Entry 9DIA (electron microscopy, 2.97 A resolution); this record covers chains A and C of the 3 polymer chains in the assembly.

# Chain A
Molecule: Integrin alpha-5
Organism: Homo sapiens
UniProt: P08648 (ITA5_HUMAN); residues -40 to 955 here correspond to UniProt positions 1-996 (UniProt number = residue number + 41)
Chain sequence (1005 residues; each row starts with the number of its first residue; numbers below 1 keep their minus sign (Met-40 is residue -40)):
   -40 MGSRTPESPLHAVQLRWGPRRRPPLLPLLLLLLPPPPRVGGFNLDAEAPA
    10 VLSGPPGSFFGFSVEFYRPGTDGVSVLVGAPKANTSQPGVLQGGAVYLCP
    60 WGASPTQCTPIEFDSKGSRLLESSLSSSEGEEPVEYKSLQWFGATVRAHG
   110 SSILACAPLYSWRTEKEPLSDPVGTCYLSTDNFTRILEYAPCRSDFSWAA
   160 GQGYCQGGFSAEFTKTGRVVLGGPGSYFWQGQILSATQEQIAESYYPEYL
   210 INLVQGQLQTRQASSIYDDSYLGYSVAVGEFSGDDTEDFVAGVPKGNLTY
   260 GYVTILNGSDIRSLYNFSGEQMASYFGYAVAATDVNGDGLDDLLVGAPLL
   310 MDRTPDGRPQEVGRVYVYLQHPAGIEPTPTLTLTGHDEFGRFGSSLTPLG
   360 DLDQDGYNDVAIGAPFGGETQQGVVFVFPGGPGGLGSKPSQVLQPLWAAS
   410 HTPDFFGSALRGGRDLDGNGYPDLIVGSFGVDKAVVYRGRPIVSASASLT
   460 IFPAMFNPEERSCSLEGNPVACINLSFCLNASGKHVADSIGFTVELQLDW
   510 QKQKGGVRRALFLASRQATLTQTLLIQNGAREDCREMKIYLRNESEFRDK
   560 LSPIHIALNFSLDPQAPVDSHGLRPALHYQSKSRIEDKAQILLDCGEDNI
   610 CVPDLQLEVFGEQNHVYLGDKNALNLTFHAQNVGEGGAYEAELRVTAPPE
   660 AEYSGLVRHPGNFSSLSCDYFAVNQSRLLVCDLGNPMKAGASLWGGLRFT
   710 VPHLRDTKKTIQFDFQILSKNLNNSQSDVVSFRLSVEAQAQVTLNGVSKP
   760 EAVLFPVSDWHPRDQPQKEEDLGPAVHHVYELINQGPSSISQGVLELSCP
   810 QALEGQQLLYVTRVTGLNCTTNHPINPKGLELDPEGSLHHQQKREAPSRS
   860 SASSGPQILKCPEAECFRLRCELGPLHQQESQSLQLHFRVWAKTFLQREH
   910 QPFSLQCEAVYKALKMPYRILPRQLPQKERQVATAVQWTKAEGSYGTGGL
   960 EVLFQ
Disordered / not traced: -40 to 0, 450-964
Construct notes: expression tag (956-964)
Disulfide bonds: Cys58-Cys67, Cys115-Cys135, Cys151-Cys164
Covalently attached groups: N-acetylglucosamine (NAG) linked to Asn43, Asn256, Asn266; glycan linked to Asn141, Asn275
Metal / ion sites: Ca2+ site 1: Asp293, Asn295, Asp297, Leu299, Asp301; Ca2+ site 2: Asp364, Tyr366, Asp368; Ca2+ site 3: Asp424, Asp426, Asn428, Tyr430, Asp432
Reported in the primary citation:
  - specificity-determining residues: Phe155, Trp157 (proposed by the authors, not directly observed)

# Chain C
Molecule: NeoNectin candidate 2
Organism: synthetic construct
Chain sequence (99 residues; row label = number of the first residue in the row; numbers below 1 keep their minus sign (Met-20 is residue -20)):
   -20 MGLNDIFEAQKIEWHEGGSGGGEVEVHGRGDIPRSSLELFEKVAKELGLK
    30 VERNHRTVTVKGVSEEQIRELEEVAKKLGLWVLVRVTEGGSLEHHHHHH
Disordered / not traced: -20 to 1, 65-78
Metal / ion sites: Mn2+: Asp10 (shared with 3 residues of chain B)

# Chain A / chain C interface
Pairs across the interface (11):
  Trp157(A) with Trp60(C), hydrophobic
  Ala159(A) with Trp60(C)
  Tyr186(A) with Arg8(C), hydrogen bond (backbone-side chain)
  Phe187(A) with Arg8(C); Gly9(C)
  Gln189(A) with Arg8(C)
  Gln221(A) with Arg8(C)
  Ser224(A) with His34(C), hydrogen bond (side chain-backbone); Thr36(C)
  Ile225(A) with His34(C)
  Asp227(A) with Arg8(C), salt bridge
Interface residues without a listed pair, chain C (6 interface residues in all): Arg35

# Summary
9 residues of chain A and 6 residues of chain C are in contact, with 2 hydrogen bonds and 1 salt bridge. Among
the polar pairs are Asp227(A)-Arg8(C), Tyr186(A)-Arg8(C) and Ser224(A)-His34(C). N-acetylglucosamine is
covalently linked to Asn43(A), Asn256(A) and Asn266(A). From the paper: specificity determinants Phe155(A) and
Trp157(A).
Chain A is Integrin alpha-5 (Homo sapiens) and chain C is NeoNectin candidate 2 (synthetic construct); the
structure, Cryo-EM structure of alpha5beta1 integrin in complex with NeoNectin candidate 2, was determined by
electron microscopy together with 9EF2 and 9CKV from the same study.
